PDB entry 9B9Q | electron microscopy, 3.14 A resolution | chains A and F of the 6 polymer chains in the assembly

Chain A:
Name: Type 1 encapsulin shell protein EncA
Source organism: Myxococcus xanthus DK 1622
UniProt: Q1D6H4 (ENCAP_MYXXD); aligned to UniProt positions 1-281 over residues 1-281 (the alignment contains insertions or deletions, so no single offset holds)
Sequence (281 residues; row label = number of the first residue in the row):
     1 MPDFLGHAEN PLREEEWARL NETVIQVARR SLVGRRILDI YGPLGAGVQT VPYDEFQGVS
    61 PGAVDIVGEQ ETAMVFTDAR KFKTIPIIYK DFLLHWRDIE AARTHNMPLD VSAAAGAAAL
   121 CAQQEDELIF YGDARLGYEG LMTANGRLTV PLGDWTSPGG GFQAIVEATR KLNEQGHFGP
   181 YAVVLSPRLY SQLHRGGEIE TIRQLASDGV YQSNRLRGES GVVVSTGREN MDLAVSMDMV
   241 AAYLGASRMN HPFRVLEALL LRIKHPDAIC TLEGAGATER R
Unresolved in the structure: 1-2, 274-281
Sequence notes: engineered mutation G196 (Ile in Q1D6H4), G197 (Tyr in Q1D6H4)

Chain F:
Name: Encapsulin nanocompartment cargo protein EncC
Source organism: Myxococcus xanthus DK 1622
Notes: fragment: C-terminal targeting peptide
UniProt: Q1D3Y8 (ENCC_MYXXD); residues 192-203 here correspond to UniProt positions 119-130 (UniProt number = residue number - 73)
Sequence (12 residues; row label = number of the first residue in the row):
   192 PEKRLTVGSL RR
Unresolved in the structure: 203
Swiss-Prot annotation at these positions:
  - region: L196 to R203 (Probable targeting peptide)

Chain A / chain F interface:
Pairs across the interface (26):
  I25(A) - T197(F)
  I25(A) - V198(F)  hydrophobic
  A28(A) - V198(F)  hydrophobic
  R29(A) - T197(F)  hydrogen bond (side chain-backbone)
  R29(A) - V198(F)
  R29(A) - L201(F)
  L32(A) - L201(F)  hydrophobic
  R35(A) - V198(F)
  R35(A) - G199(F)
  R36(A) - R202(F)
  I37(A) - R202(F)  hydrogen bond (backbone-side chain)
  D39(A) - R202(F)  salt bridge
  I40(A) - L196(F)  hydrophobic
  I40(A) - G199(F)
  I40(A) - S200(F)
  P43(A) - K194(F)
  P43(A) - L196(F)
  L44(A) - K194(F)
  G45(A) - K194(F)
  D208(A) - R202(F)  salt bridge
  T226(A) - R202(F)  hydrogen bond
  D238(A) - L196(F)
  D238(A) - T197(F)  hydrogen bond (side chain-backbone)
  D238(A) - V198(F)  hydrogen bond (side chain-backbone)
  D238(A) - G199(F)  hydrogen bond (side chain-backbone)
  M239(A) - V198(F)  hydrophobic
Interface residues without a listed pair, chain A (17 interface residues in all): V235

Summary:
Chain A and chain F form an interface of 17 and 8 residues respectively, with 6 hydrogen bonds and 2 salt
bridges. Polar pairs include D39(A)-R202(F), D208(A)-R202(F) and R29(A)-T197(F).
Here chain A is Type 1 encapsulin shell protein EncA and chain F is Encapsulin nanocompartment cargo protein
EncC, both from Myxococcus xanthus DK 1622. Entry 9B9Q (Cargo-loaded Myxococcus xanthus EncA encapsulin
engineered pore mutant with T=3 icosahedral symmetry) was determined by electron microscopy together with 9BC8
and 9B9I from the same study.
